Entry 4UQW (X-ray diffraction, 1.50 A resolution); this record covers chain A.

Chain A:
Molecule: Protein CLPV1
Source organism: Pseudomonas aeruginosa PAO1
Notes: fragment: n domain, residues 1-161
UniProtKB: Q9I742 (CLPV1_PSEAE); numbering as in UniProt (aligned over 1-161)
Sequence (163 residues; row label = number of the first residue in the row; numbers below 1 keep their minus sign (Ser-1 is residue -1)):
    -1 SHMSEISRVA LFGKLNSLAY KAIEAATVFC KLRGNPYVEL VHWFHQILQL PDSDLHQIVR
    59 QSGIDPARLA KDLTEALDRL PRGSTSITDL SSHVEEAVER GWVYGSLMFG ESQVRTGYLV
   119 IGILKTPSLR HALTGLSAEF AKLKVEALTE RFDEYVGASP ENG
Differences from the reference sequence: expression tag (-1 to 0)
Ligand contacts: benzamidine (BEN): Arg6, Val7, Phe10, Tyr18, Leu88
Reported in the primary citation:
  - contacts within the chain: Arg6-Asp87 (salt bridge)

Overview:
Chain A binds benzamidine. The paper reports contacts within the chain involving Arg6 and Asp87.
Chain A is Protein CLPV1 (Pseudomonas aeruginosa PAO1); the structure, Coevolution of the ATPase ClpV, the
TssB-TssC Sheath and the Accessory HsiE Protein Distinguishes Two Type ..., was determined by X-ray
diffraction (same publication as 4UQX, 4UQY and 4UQZ).
